Entry 3WVD (X-ray diffraction, 1.18 A resolution); this record covers chains A and B.

# Chain A
Protein: Nitrile hydratase subunit alpha
From: Rhodococcus erythropolis
Notes: EC 4.2.1.84
UniProt: P13448 (NHAA_RHOER); residues 0-206 here correspond to UniProt positions 1-207 (UniProt number = residue number + 1)
Sequence (207 residues; numbered 0 to 206; the number before each row is that of its first residue; numbering starts at 0):
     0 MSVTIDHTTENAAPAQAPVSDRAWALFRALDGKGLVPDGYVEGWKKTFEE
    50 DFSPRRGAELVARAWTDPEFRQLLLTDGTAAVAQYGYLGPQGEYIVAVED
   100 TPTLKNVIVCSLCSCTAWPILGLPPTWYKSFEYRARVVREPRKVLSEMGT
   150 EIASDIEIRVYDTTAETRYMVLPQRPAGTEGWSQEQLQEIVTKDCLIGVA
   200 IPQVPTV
Disordered / not traced: 0-9, 206
Modified residues: Cys112 (3-sulfinoalanine; CSD); Cys114 (s-hydroxycysteine; CSO)
UniProt features mapped onto this chain:
  - binding site (Fe(3+)): Cys109, Cys112, Ser113, Cys114
  - modified residue: Cys112 (Cysteine sulfinic acid (-SO2H)), Cys114 (Cysteine sulfenic acid (-SOH))
Ion coordination: Fe ion: Cys109, Cys112, Ser113, Cys114 (together with 2,2-dimethylpropanenitrile)
Ligand contacts: 2,2-dimethylpropanenitrile (TAN): Gln90, Cys109, Cys112, Ser113, Cys114, Trp117

# Chain B
Protein: Nitrile hydratase subunit beta
From: Rhodococcus erythropolis
Notes: EC 4.2.1.84
UniProt: P13449 (NHAB_RHOER); numbering as in UniProt (aligned over 1-212)
Sequence (212 residues; row label = number of the first residue in the row):
     1 MDGVHDLAGVQGFGKVPHTVNADIGPTFHAEWEHLPYSLMFAGVAELGAF
    51 SVDEVKYVVERMEPRHYMMTPYYERYVIGVATLMVEKGILTQDELESLAG
   101 GPFPLSRPSESEGRPAPVETTTFEVGQRVRVRDEYVPGHIRMPAYCRGRV
   151 GTISHRTTEKWPFPDAIGHGRNDAGEEPTYHVKFAAEELFGSDTDGGSVV
   201 VDLFEGYLEPAA
Sequence notes: engineered mutation Lys56 (Arg in P13449)
UniProt features mapped onto this chain:
  - natural variant: Met40 (M40V: In strain: ACV2)
Ligand contacts: 2,2-dimethylpropanenitrile (TAN): Tyr37, Val52, Lys56, Tyr72, Tyr76

# How chain A and chain B interact
Contacting residue pairs - 170 pairs, chain A then chain B:
  Asn10(A) - Arg65(B)  hydrogen bond
  Ala12(A) - Met69(B)  hydrophobic
  Pro13(A) - His66(B)
  Pro13(A) - Met69(B)
  Ala14(A) - Pro102(B)
  Ala14(A) - Pro104(B)
  Gln15(A) - His66(B)  hydrogen bond
  Gln15(A) - Glu74(B)
  Gln15(A) - Pro102(B)
  Gln15(A) - Pro104(B)
  Ala16(A) - Ala99(B)
  Ala16(A) - Gly101(B)
  Ala16(A) - Pro102(B)  hydrogen bond (backbone-backbone)
  Val18(A) - Trp32(B)  hydrophobic
  Val18(A) - Glu74(B)
  Ser19(A) - Trp32(B)
  Asp20(A) - Ala99(B)
  Arg21(A) - Glu74(B)  salt bridge
  Arg21(A) - Ile78(B)
  Arg21(A) - Pro102(B)
  Arg21(A) - Phe103(B)
  Ala22(A) - Trp32(B)  hydrophobic
  Ala22(A) - Leu35(B)
  Ala22(A) - Val77(B)  hydrophobic
  Trp23(A) - Glu31(B)
  Trp23(A) - Trp32(B)
  Trp23(A) - Leu35(B)  hydrophobic
  Ala24(A) - Leu95(B)
  Ala24(A) - Leu98(B)  hydrophobic
  Ala24(A) - Ala99(B)
  Leu25(A) - Leu39(B)  hydrophobic
  Leu25(A) - Val77(B)
  Leu25(A) - Ala81(B)  hydrophobic
  Leu25(A) - Leu90(B)  hydrophobic
  Leu25(A) - Leu95(B)  hydrophobic
  Phe26(A) - Leu39(B)  hydrophobic
  Arg27(A) - Leu98(B)  hydrogen bond (side chain-backbone)
  Ala28(A) - Leu90(B)  hydrophobic
  Ala28(A) - Leu98(B)  hydrophobic
  Leu29(A) - Met84(B)  hydrophobic
  Leu29(A) - Leu90(B)  hydrophobic
  Lys32(A) - Ile89(B)
  Lys32(A) - Leu90(B)
  Lys32(A) - Glu94(B)  salt bridge
  Leu34(A) - Leu47(B)
  Leu34(A) - Ile89(B)  hydrophobic
  Pro36(A) - Glu46(B)
  Tyr39(A) - Ser38(B)
  Tyr39(A) - Phe41(B)  hydrogen bond (side chain-backbone)
  Tyr39(A) - Ala42(B)  hydrogen bond (side chain-backbone)
  Tyr39(A) - Glu46(B)
  Val40(A) - His34(B)
  Val40(A) - Leu35(B)  hydrophobic
  Val40(A) - Ser38(B)
  Val40(A) - Leu39(B)  hydrophobic
  Trp43(A) - Ser38(B)
  Trp43(A) - Phe41(B)  hydrophobic
  Lys44(A) - His34(B)
  Phe47(A) - Thr27(B)
  Phe47(A) - Phe28(B)  hydrophobic
  Phe47(A) - Tyr37(B)  hydrophobic
  Phe47(A) - Ser38(B)
  Glu48(A) - Phe28(B)
  Tyr93(A) - His155(B)  hydrogen bond
  Tyr93(A) - Thr157(B)
  Tyr93(A) - Thr158(B)  hydrogen bond (side chain-backbone)
  Tyr93(A) - Glu159(B)
  Tyr93(A) - Trp161(B)  hydrophobic
  Val95(A) - His181(B)
  Ser110(A) - His5(B)
  Ser110(A) - Ala8(B)
  Leu111(A) - His5(B)
  Leu111(A) - Asp6(B)
  Leu111(A) - Arg141(B)
  Cys112(A) - Lys56(B)
  Cys112(A) - Tyr76(B)
  Cys112(A) - Arg141(B)
  Ser113(A) - Tyr72(B)  hydrogen bond
  Cys114(A) - Lys56(B)
  Cys114(A) - Arg141(B)
  Trp117(A) - Tyr37(B)  hydrophobic
  Trp117(A) - Phe41(B)  hydrophobic
  Leu122(A) - Phe28(B)  hydrophobic
  Leu122(A) - Tyr37(B)  hydrophobic
  Leu122(A) - Tyr73(B)
  Pro124(A) - Ile24(B)  hydrophobic
  Trp126(A) - Val16(B)  hydrophobic
  Trp126(A) - Pro17(B)
  Trp126(A) - His18(B)  hydrogen bond
  Lys128(A) - Tyr72(B)
  Lys128(A) - Tyr73(B)
  Ser129(A) - Pro17(B)
  Phe130(A) - Leu7(B)  hydrophobic
  Phe130(A) - Phe13(B)  hydrophobic
  Phe130(A) - Tyr67(B)  hydrophobic
  Phe130(A) - Met68(B)
  Phe130(A) - Arg75(B)
  Glu131(A) - Gly14(B)
  Glu131(A) - Lys15(B)
  Glu131(A) - Val16(B)
  Tyr132(A) - Val16(B)
  Arg133(A) - His5(B)  hydrogen bond (side chain-backbone)
  Arg133(A) - Leu7(B)
  Arg133(A) - Ala8(B)
  Arg133(A) - Tyr67(B)  hydrogen bond
  Arg133(A) - Arg75(B)
  Ala134(A) - Leu7(B)
  Ala134(A) - Ala8(B)
  Ala134(A) - Gly9(B)  hydrogen bond (backbone-backbone)
  Ala134(A) - Val10(B)
  Ala134(A) - Phe13(B)  hydrophobic
  Arg135(A) - Phe13(B)
  Arg135(A) - Gly14(B)  hydrogen bond (side chain-backbone)
  Arg135(A) - Lys15(B)
  Val137(A) - Ala8(B)  hydrophobic
  Val137(A) - Gly9(B)
  Val137(A) - Tyr145(B)
  Val137(A) - Phe190(B)
  Val137(A) - Val199(B)
  Arg138(A) - Gly9(B)  hydrogen bond (side chain-backbone)
  Arg138(A) - Gln11(B)
  Arg138(A) - Phe190(B)
  Arg138(A) - Asp193(B)  salt bridge
  Arg138(A) - Thr194(B)  hydrogen bond (backbone-side chain)
  Arg138(A) - Asp195(B)  hydrogen bond (backbone-backbone)
  Glu139(A) - Asp195(B)
  Pro140(A) - Asp195(B)
  Pro140(A) - Gly196(B)
  Arg141(A) - Asp195(B)  hydrogen bond (backbone-side chain)
  Lys142(A) - Asp195(B)  hydrogen bond (backbone-side chain)
  Val143(A) - Val16(B)  hydrophobic
  Glu146(A) - Lys15(B)
  Met147(A) - His18(B)
  Met147(A) - Thr19(B)
  Met147(A) - Val20(B)  hydrogen bond (backbone-backbone)
  Thr149(A) - Val20(B)
  Glu156(A) - Ser198(B)  hydrogen bond
  Ile157(A) - Gly197(B)  hydrogen bond (backbone-backbone)
  Ile157(A) - Ser198(B)  hydrogen bond (backbone-backbone)
  Arg158(A) - Lys183(B)
  Arg158(A) - Ser198(B)  hydrogen bond
  Arg158(A) - Val200(B)
  Val159(A) - Ser198(B)  hydrogen bond (backbone-backbone)
  Val159(A) - Val199(B)
  Val159(A) - Val200(B)  hydrogen bond (backbone-backbone)
  Tyr160(A) - Val200(B)
  Asp161(A) - Tyr145(B)  hydrogen bond
  Asp161(A) - Val200(B)  hydrogen bond (backbone-backbone)
  Asp161(A) - Asp202(B)
  Thr162(A) - Arg141(B)
  Thr163(A) - Arg141(B)  hydrogen bond (backbone-side chain)
  Thr163(A) - Pro143(B)
  Thr163(A) - Val201(B)
  Thr163(A) - Asp202(B)  hydrogen bond (side chain-backbone)
  Ala164(A) - Thr179(B)
  Ala164(A) - Asp202(B)
  Ala164(A) - Phe204(B)  hydrophobic
  Glu165(A) - Trp161(B)
  Glu165(A) - Asp202(B)
  Thr166(A) - Thr157(B)
  Thr166(A) - His181(B)  hydrogen bond
  Thr166(A) - Asp202(B)  hydrogen bond
  Tyr168(A) - His181(B)  hydrogen bond
  Thr191(A) - Asn21(B)  hydrogen bond
  Lys192(A) - Ile24(B)
  Asp193(A) - His18(B)  salt bridge
  Asp193(A) - Val20(B)
  Asp193(A) - Asn21(B)  hydrogen bond (side chain-backbone)
  Val198(A) - Val20(B)
  Ala199(A) - Val20(B)  hydrophobic
Also at the interface, not in a pair above, chain A (78 interface residues in all): Val35, Pro89, Cys109, Gly148, Arg167
Also at the interface, not in a pair above, chain B (82 interface residues in all): Met40, Val80, Arg156, Leu203

# Overview
78 residues of chain A and 82 residues of chain B are in contact, with 35 hydrogen bonds and 4 salt bridges.
Polar pairs include Arg21(A)-Glu74(B), Lys32(A)-Glu94(B) and Arg138(A)-Asp193(B). 2,2-dimethylpropanenitrile
is bound between chain A and chain B.
Chain A is Nitrile hydratase subunit alpha and chain B is Nitrile hydratase subunit beta, both from
Rhodococcus erythropolis; the structure, Crystal structure of Nitrile Hydratase mutant bR56K complexed with
Trimethylacetonitrile, photo-activated for 50 min, was determined by X-ray diffraction together with 3X20,
3X24, 3X25, 3X26 and 3WVE from the same study.
